8REA - chains C and T of the 9 polymer chains in the assembly; structure by electron microscopy, 3.40 A resolution.

[Chain C]
Protein: DNA-directed RNA polymerase subunit beta
From: Escherichia coli K-12
Reference sequence: P0A8V2 (RPOB_ECOLI); numbering as in UniProt (aligned over 1-1341)
Amino-acid sequence (1341 residues; row label = number of the first residue in the row):
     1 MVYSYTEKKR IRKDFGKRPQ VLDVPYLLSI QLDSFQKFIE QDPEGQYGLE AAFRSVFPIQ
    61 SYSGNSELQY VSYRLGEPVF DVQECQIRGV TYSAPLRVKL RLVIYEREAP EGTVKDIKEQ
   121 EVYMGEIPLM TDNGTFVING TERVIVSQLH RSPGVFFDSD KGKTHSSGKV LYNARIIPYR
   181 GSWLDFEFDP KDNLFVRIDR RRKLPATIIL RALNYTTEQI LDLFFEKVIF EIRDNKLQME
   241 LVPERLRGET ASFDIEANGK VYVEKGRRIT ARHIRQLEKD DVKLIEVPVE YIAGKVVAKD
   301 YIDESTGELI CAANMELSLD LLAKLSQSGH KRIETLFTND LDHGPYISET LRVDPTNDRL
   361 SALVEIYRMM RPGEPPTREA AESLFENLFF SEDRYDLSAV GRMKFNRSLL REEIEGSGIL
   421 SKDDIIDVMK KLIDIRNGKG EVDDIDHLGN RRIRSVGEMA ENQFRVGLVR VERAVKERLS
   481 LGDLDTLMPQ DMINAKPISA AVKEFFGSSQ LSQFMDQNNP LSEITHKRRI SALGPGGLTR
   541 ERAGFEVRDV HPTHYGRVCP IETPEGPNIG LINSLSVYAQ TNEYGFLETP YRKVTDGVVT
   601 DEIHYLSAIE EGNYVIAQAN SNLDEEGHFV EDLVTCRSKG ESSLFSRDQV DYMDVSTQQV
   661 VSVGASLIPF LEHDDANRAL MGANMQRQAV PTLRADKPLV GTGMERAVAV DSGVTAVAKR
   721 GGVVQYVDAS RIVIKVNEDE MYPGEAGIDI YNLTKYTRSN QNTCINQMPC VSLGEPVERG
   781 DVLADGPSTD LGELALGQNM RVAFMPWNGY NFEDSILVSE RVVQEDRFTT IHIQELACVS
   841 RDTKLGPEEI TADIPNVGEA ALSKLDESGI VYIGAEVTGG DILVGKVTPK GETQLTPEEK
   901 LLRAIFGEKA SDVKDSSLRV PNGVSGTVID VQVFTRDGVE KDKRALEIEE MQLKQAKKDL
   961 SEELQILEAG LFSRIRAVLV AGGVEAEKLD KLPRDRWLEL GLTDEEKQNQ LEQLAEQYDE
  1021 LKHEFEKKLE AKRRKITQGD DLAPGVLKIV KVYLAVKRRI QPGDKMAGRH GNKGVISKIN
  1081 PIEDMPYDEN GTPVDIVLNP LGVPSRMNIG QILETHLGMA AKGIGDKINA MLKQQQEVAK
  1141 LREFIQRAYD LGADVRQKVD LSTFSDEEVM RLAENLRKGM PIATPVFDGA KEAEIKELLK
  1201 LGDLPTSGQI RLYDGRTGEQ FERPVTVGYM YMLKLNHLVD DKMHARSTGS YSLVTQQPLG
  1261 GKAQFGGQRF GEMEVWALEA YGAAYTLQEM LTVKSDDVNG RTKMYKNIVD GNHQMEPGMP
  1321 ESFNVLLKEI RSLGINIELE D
Curated features (UniProtKB/Swiss-Prot):
  - modified residue (N6-acetyllysine): Lys1022, Lys1200
  - mutagenesis: Ile561 (I561S: Resistant to antibiotics salinamide A and B), Ile569 (I569S: Resistant to antibiotics salinamide A and B), Ala665 (A665E: Resistant to antibiotics salinamide A and B), Asp675 (D675A/G: Resistant to antibiotics salinamide A and B), Asn677 (N677H/K: Resistant to antibiotics salinamide A and B), Leu680 (L680M: Resistant to antibiotics salinamide A and B), Glu813 (E813K: Disrupts the enzyme's active center)

[Chain T]
Molecule: 51-nt DNA strand
From: Klebsiella oxytoca
Sequence (51 nucleotides; row label = number of the first residue in the row; numbers below 1 keep their minus sign (DA-21 is residue -21)):
   -21 ATGTGCAACA GCATGATCGC GGCAAGCTGA TCGTGCAAAA GTCGTGCCAG C

[Chain C / chain T interface]
Pairs across the interface (8; chain C residue first):
  Arg143(C) - DA3(T)  salt bridge to the phosphate
  Gly507(C) - DG4(T)  phosphate contact
  Phe514(C) - DA3(T)  phosphate contact
  Gly1261(C) - DG0(T)  phosphate contact
  Lys1262(C) - DG0(T)  hydrogen bond to the phosphate
  Gln1268(C) - DG-1(T)  sugar contact
  Arg1269(C) - DC-2(T)  salt bridge to the phosphate
  Arg1269(C) - DG-1(T)  phosphate contact
Interface residues without a listed pair, chain C (10 interface residues in all): Ala1263, Gly1267, Gly1271
Interface residues without a listed pair, chain T (6 interface residues in all): DC1

[In short]
10 residues of chain C and 6 residues of chain T are in contact, with 1 hydrogen bond and 2 salt bridges.
Polar pairs include Lys1262(C)-DG0(T), Arg143(C)-DA3(T) and Arg1269(C)-DC-2(T). Curated annotation (UniProt)
lists 7 mutagenesis sites on chain C.
Here chain C is DNA-directed RNA polymerase subunit beta (Escherichia coli K-12) and chain T is a 51-nt DNA
strand (Klebsiella oxytoca). Entry 8REA (Cryo-EM structure of bacterial RNA polymerase-sigma54 initial
transcribing complex - 5nt post-translocated complex) was determined by electron microscopy (same publication
as 8RE4, 8REB, 8REC, 8RED and 8REE).
